Entry 7OC2 (X-ray diffraction, 1.50 A resolution); this record covers chains A and B of the 3 polymer chains in the assembly.

[Chain A]
Name: Serine protease subunit NS2B
Source organism: Zika virus
Reference sequence: Q32ZE1 (POLG_ZIKV); residues 46-96 here correspond to UniProt positions 1414-1464 (UniProt number = residue number + 1368)
Sequence (53 residues; each row starts with the number of its first residue):
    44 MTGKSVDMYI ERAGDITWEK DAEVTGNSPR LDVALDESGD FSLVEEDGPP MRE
Not modelled in the structure: 44-48, 88-96
Sequence notes: initiating methionine (44); expression tag (45)
Swiss-Prot annotation at these positions:
  - region: Ile53 to Pro92 (Interacts with and activates NS3 protease)

[Chain B]
Name: Serine protease NS3
Source organism: Zika virus
Notes: EC 3.4.21.91, 3.6.1.15, 3.6.4.13
Reference sequence: Q32ZE1 (POLG_ZIKV); residues 1-177 here correspond to UniProt positions 1499-1675 (UniProt number = residue number + 1498)
Sequence (178 residues; numbered 0 to 177; the number before each row is that of its first residue; numbering starts at 0):
     0 GSGALWDVPA PKEVKKGETT DGVYRVMTRR LLGSTQVGVG VMQEGVFHTM WHVTKGAALR
    60 SGEGRLDPYW GDVKQDLVSY CGPWKLDAAW DGLSEVQLLA VPPGERAKNI QTLPGIFKTK
   120 DGDIGAVALD YPAGTSGSPI LDKCGRVIGL YGNGVVIKNG SYVSAITQGK REEETPVE
Not modelled in the structure: 0-16, 172-177
Sequence notes: expression tag (0); conflict Lys107 (Arg1605 in Q32ZE1)
Swiss-Prot annotation at these positions:
  - active site (Charge relay system): His51, Asp75, Ser135

[How chain A and chain B interact]
Pairs across the interface (97; chain A residue first):
  Asp50(A) with Met26(B); Thr27(B); Arg28(B), hydrogen bond (backbone-backbone); Arg59(B), salt bridge
  Met51(A) with Val25(B), hydrophobic; Met26(B); Thr27(B); Val52(B); Thr53(B); Leu58(B), hydrophobic; Arg59(B), hydrogen bond (backbone-backbone)
  Tyr52(A) with Arg24(B); Val25(B); Met26(B), hydrogen bond (backbone-backbone); Ser33(B), hydrogen bond; Arg59(B)
  Ile53(A) with Tyr23(B), hydrophobic; Arg24(B); Met41(B), hydrophobic; Arg59(B), hydrogen bond (backbone-backbone); Ser60(B); Leu65(B), hydrophobic
  Glu54(A) with Tyr23(B); Arg24(B), hydrogen bond (backbone-backbone); Met26(B)
  Arg55(A) with Thr19(B); Asp20(B), hydrogen bond (side chain-backbone); Gly21(B); Val22(B); Tyr23(B)
  Ala56(A) with Val22(B), hydrogen bond (backbone-backbone); Arg24(B); Val100(B), hydrophobic
  Gly57(A) with Gly21(B); Val22(B), hydrogen bond (backbone-backbone)
  Asp58(A) with Leu98(B)
  Ile59(A) with Gly21(B); Val22(B); Val40(B), hydrophobic; Leu98(B), hydrophobic; Leu140(B), hydrophobic; Gly144(B)
  Thr60(A) with Asn108(B), hydrogen bond (backbone-side chain); Leu140(B)
  Trp61(A) with Glu94(B); Val95(B); Gln96(B); Gln110(B); Leu140(B); Asp141(B); Lys142(B)
  Glu62(A) with Gln96(B), hydrogen bond (backbone-side chain); Asn108(B)
  Ala65(A) with Gln96(B); Gln110(B)
  Glu66(A) with Ile109(B); Gln110(B), hydrogen bond (backbone-backbone)
  Val67(A) with Glu94(B); Gln110(B)
  Thr68(A) with Ile109(B); Gln110(B), hydrogen bond (backbone-backbone); Thr111(B), hydrogen bond (backbone-side chain); Leu128(B)
  Gly69(A) with Ala127(B)
  Asn70(A) with Leu112(B); Ala127(B)
  Ser71(A) with Leu112(B), hydrogen bond (side chain-backbone); Pro113(B); Gly114(B)
  Pro72(A) with Gly114(B); Ile115(B), hydrogen bond (backbone-backbone); Ala127(B); Val162(B), hydrophobic
  Arg73(A) with Ile115(B)
  Leu74(A) with Ile115(B), hydrogen bond (backbone-backbone); Phe116(B); Lys117(B), hydrogen bond (backbone-backbone); Ile156(B), hydrophobic; Val162(B), hydrophobic
  Asp75(A) with Lys117(B)
  Val76(A) with Phe116(B), hydrophobic; Lys117(B), hydrogen bond (backbone-backbone); Thr118(B)
  Leu78(A) with Lys73(B)
  Asp79(A) with Lys73(B)
  Glu80(A) with Val72(B); Lys73(B), salt bridge
  Ser81(A) with Val72(B)
  Gly82(A) with Val72(B); Lys73(B); Asn152(B), hydrogen bond (backbone-side chain)
  Phe84(A) with Phe116(B), hydrophobic; Asn152(B); Gly153(B); Val154(B), hydrophobic; Ala164(B), hydrophobic
  Leu86(A) with Val155(B)
Also at the interface, not in a pair above, chain A (34 interface residues in all): Val49, Ser85
Also at the interface, not in a pair above, chain B (57 interface residues in all): Val36, Phe46, Ala57, Ala106, Ile123, Pro138, Val146

[Overview]
The interface between chain A and chain B involves 34 residues on one side and 57 on the other, with 20
hydrogen bonds and 2 salt bridges. Among the polar pairs are Asp50(A)-Arg59(B), Glu80(A)-Lys73(B) and
Tyr52(A)-Ser33(B). From UniProt: 3 active-site residues on chain B.
Here chain A is Serine protease subunit NS2B and chain B is Serine protease NS3, both from Zika virus. Entry
7OC2 (Crystal Structure of Unlinked NS2B-NS3 Protease from Zika Virus in Complex with Inhibitor MI-2295) was
determined by X-ray diffraction, deposited together with 7O2M, 7O55, 7OBV, 7PFQ, 7PFY, 7PFZ and 5 further
entries.
